4V5I - chains AE and AT of the 27 polymer chains in the assembly; structure by X-ray diffraction, 5.46 A resolution (low resolution: residue-level contacts below are approximate; hydrogen-bond / salt-bridge calls are withheld).

[Chain AE]
Protein: Putative receptor binding protein
From: Lactococcus phage P2
UniProtKB: Q1RNF7 (Q1RNF7_9CAUD); numbering as in UniProt (aligned over 2-264)
Chain sequence (263 residues; each row starts with the number of its first residue):
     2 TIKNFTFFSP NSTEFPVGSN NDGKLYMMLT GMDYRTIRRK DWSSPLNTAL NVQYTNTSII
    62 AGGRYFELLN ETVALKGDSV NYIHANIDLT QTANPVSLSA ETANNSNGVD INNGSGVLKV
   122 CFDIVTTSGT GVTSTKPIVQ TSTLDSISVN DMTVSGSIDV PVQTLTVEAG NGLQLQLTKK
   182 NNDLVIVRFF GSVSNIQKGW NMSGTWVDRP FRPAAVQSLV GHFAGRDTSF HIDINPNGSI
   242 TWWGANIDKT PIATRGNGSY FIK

[Chain AT]
Protein: ORF15
From: Lactococcus phage P2
Chain sequence (298 residues; each row starts with the number of its first residue):
     1 MVRQYKIHTN LDGTDDKVWD VTNGKVRFYQ PSNLGLQSTN NIWQSNGIGV MGTRSITQPQ
    61 IEFKLETFGE SLEENYQLMK DFVNDILSKK FVTLEYQTEI FQVYADLALA DVTKTEGYGK
   121 NGTFSEKITF DIITKWYTYE NLTFDKIQNG KVIAGMSKIY GGTAPGNYKY IKGTSYTYYG
   181 ESDIDRLSRW DIKEEIFSFM GILYPKLPKT PAGVRFLDDI GNEYTAIVFK TEQVQDYILI
   241 NTDVNDETYQ GWKGTTALNL FPVMDFERYR TRIIEKGQME LINLSKAEFK IKRKADFV
Metal / ion sites: Ca2+: N10, D12, D246

[Interface between chain AE and chain AT]
Pairs across the interface (32; chain AE residue first):
  F6(AE) - Y170(AT)
  T7(AE) - Y170(AT)
  F8(AE) - Y170(AT)
  F9(AE) - Y170(AT)
  F9(AE) - I171(AT)
  F9(AE) - K172(AT)
  S10(AE) - K169(AT)
  S10(AE) - Y170(AT)
  S10(AE) - I171(AT)
  S13(AE) - K169(AT)
  S13(AE) - I171(AT)
  T14(AE) - K169(AT)
  F16(AE) - Y168(AT)
  F16(AE) - K169(AT)
  P17(AE) - N167(AT)
  P17(AE) - K169(AT)
  V18(AE) - Y160(AT)
  V18(AE) - G166(AT)
  V18(AE) - N167(AT)
  V18(AE) - Y168(AT)
  G19(AE) - Y160(AT)
  G19(AE) - P165(AT)
  G19(AE) - G166(AT)
  G19(AE) - N167(AT)
  S20(AE) - Y160(AT)
  S20(AE) - P165(AT)
  N21(AE) - P165(AT)
  D23(AE) - Y160(AT)
  D23(AE) - Y168(AT)
  Y27(AE) - K158(AT)
  Y27(AE) - Y160(AT)
  E68(AE) - S182(AT)

[In short]
16 residues of chain AE and 11 residues of chain AT are in contact. The Ca2+ site is built by N10(AT), D12(AT)
and D246(AT).
Here chain AE is Putative receptor binding protein and chain AT is ORF15, both from Lactococcus phage P2.
Entry 4V5I (Structure of the Phage P2 Baseplate in its Activated Conformation with Ca) was determined by X-ray
diffraction, deposited together with 2WZP and 2X53.
